PDB entry 8KAB | electron microscopy, 3.30 A resolution | chains A and M of the 35 polymer chains in the assembly

# Chain A
Molecule: 23S rRNA
Organism: Mycolicibacterium smegmatis MC2 155
Sequence (3120 nucleotides; each row starts with the number of its first residue):
     1 UAAGUGUUUAAGGGCGCAUGGUGGAUGCCUUGGCACUGGGAGCCGAUGAA
    51 GGACGUAGGAGGCUGCGAUAAGCCUCGGGGAGCUGUCAACCGAGCGUUGA
   101 UCCGAGGAUGUCCGAAUGGGGAAACCCGGCACGAGUGAUGUCGUGUCACC
   151 AGGCGCUGAAUAUAUAGGCGUCUGGGGGGAACGCGGGGAAGUGAAACAUC
   201 UCAGUACCCGUAGGAAGAGAAAACAAAAUGUGAUUCCGUGAGUAGUGGCG
   251 AGCGAAAGCGGAGGAUGGCUAAACCGUAUGCAUGUGAUACCGGGUAGGGG
   301 UUGUGUGUGCGGGGUUGUGGGACCUAUCUUUCCGGCUCUACCUGGCUGGA
   351 GGGCAGUGAGAAAAUGUUGUGGUUAGCGGAAAUGGCUUGGGAUGGCCUGC
   401 CGUAGACGGUGAGAGCCCGGUACGUGAAAACCCGACGUCUGUCUUGAUGG
   451 UGUUCCCGAGUAGCAGCGGGCCCGUGGAAUCUGCUGUGAAUCUGCCGGGA
   501 CCACCCGGUAAGCCUGAAUACUUCCCAGUGACCGAUAGCGGAUUAGUACC
   551 GUGAGGGAAUGGUGAAAAGUACCCCGGGAGGGGAGUGAAAGAGUACCUGA
   601 AACCGUGCGCUUACAAUCCGUCAGAGCCCUCGACGUGUCGUGGGGUGAUG
   651 GCGUGCCUUUUGAAGAAUGAGCCUGCGAGUCAGGGACAUGUCGCGAGGUU
   701 AACCCGGGUGGGGUAGCCGCAGCGAAAGCGAGUCUGAAUAGGGCGUAUCC
   751 ACACAAGAGUGUGUGGUGUAGUGGUGUGUUCUGGACCCGAAGCGGAGUGA
   801 UCUACCCAUGGCCAGGGUGAAGCGCGGGUAAGACCGCGUGGAGGCCCGAA
   851 CCCACUUAGGUUGAAGACUGAGGGGAUGAGCUGUGGGUAGGGGUGAAAGG
   901 CCAAUCAAACUCCGUGAUAGCUGGUUCUCCCCGAAAUGCAUUUAGGUGCA
   951 GCGUCGCAUGUUUCUUGCCGGAGGUAGAGCUACUGGAUGGCCGAUGGGCC
  1001 CCACAGGGUUACUGACGUCAGCCAAACUCCGAAUGCCGGUAAGUCCAAGA
  1051 GUGCGGCAGUGAGACGGCGGGGGAUAAGCUCCGUGCGUCGAGAGGGAAAC
  1101 AGCCCAGAUCGCCGGCUAAGGCCCCUAAGCGUGUGCUAAGUGGAAAAGGA
  1151 UGUGCAGUCGCGAAGACAACCAGGAGGUUGGCUUAGAAGCAGCCACCCUU
  1201 GAAAGAGUGCGUAAUAGCUCACUGGUCAAGUGAUUGUGCGCCGAUAAUGU
  1251 AGCGGGGCUCAAGCACACCGCCGAAGCCGCGGCAGCCAACGUGUUGGCUG
  1301 GGUAGGGGAGCGUCCUGCAUCCGGUGAAGCCGCCGAGUGAUCGAGUGGUG
  1351 GAGGGUGUGGGAGUGAGAAUGCAGGCAUGAGUAGCGAUUAGGCAAGUGAG
  1401 AACCUUGCCCGCCGAAAGACCAAGGGUUCCUGGGCCAGGCCAGUCCGCCC
  1451 AGGGUGAGUCGGGACCUAAGGCGAGGCCGACAGGCGUAGUCGAUGGACAA
  1501 CGGGUUGAUAUUCCCGUACCCGUGUAUGUGCGUCCAUGAUGAAUCAGCGG
  1551 UACUAACCAUCCAAAACCACCGUGACCGCACCUUUCGGGGUGUGGCGUUG
  1601 GUGGGGCUGCAUGGGACCUUCGUUGGUAGUAGUCAAGCGAUGGGGUGACG
  1651 CAGGAAGGUAGCCGUACCGGUCAGUGGUAAUACCGGGGUAAGCCUGUAGG
  1701 GAGUCAGAUAGGUAAAUCCGUCUGGCAUAUAUCCUGAGAGGUGAUGCAUA
  1751 GCCGAGUGAGGCGAAUUCGGUGAUCCUAUGCUGCCGAGAAAAGCCUCUAG
  1801 CGAGGACAUACACGGCCCGUACCCCAAACCAACACAGGUGGUCAGGUAGA
  1851 GAAUACUAAGGCGUACGAGUGAACUAUGGUUAAGGAACUCGGCAAAAUGC
  1901 CCCCGUAACUUCGGGAGAAGGGGGACCCACAUGGCGUGUAAGCCUUUACG
  1951 GCCCAAGCGUGAGUGGGUGGCACAAACCAGUGAGAAGCGACUGUUUACUA
  2001 AAAACACAGGUCCGUGCGAAGUCGCAAGACGAUGUAUACGGACUGACGCC
  2051 UGCCCGGUGCUGGAAGGUUAAGAGGACCCGUUAACUCCCUUUGGGGGUGA
  2101 AGCGGAGAAUUUAAGCCCCAGUAAACGGCGGUGGUAACUAUAACCAUCCU
  2151 AAGGUAGCGAAAUUCCUUGUCGGGUAAGUUCCGACCUGCACGAAUGGCGU
  2201 AACGACUUCUCAACUGUCUCAACCAUAGACUCGGCGAAAUUGCACUACGA
  2251 GUAAAGAUGCUCGUUACGCGCGGCAGGACGAAAAGACCCCGGGACCUUCA
  2301 CUACAACUUGGUAUUGGUGCUCGAUACGGUUUGUGUAGGAUAGGUGGGAG
  2351 ACUGUGAAGCUCACACGCCAGUGUGGGUGGAGUCGUUGUUGAAAUACCAC
  2401 UCUGAUCGUAUUGGGCCUCUAACCUCGGACCGUAUAUCCGGUUCAGGGAC
  2451 AGUGCCUGGUGGGUAGUUUAACUGGGGCGGUUGCCUCCUAAAAUGUAACG
  2501 GAGGCGCCCAAAGGUUCCCUCAACCUGGACGGCAAUCAGGUGUUGAGUGU
  2551 AAGUGCACAAGGGAGCUUGACUGCGAGACGGACAUGUCGAGCAGGGACGA
  2601 AAGUCGGGACUAGUGAUCCGGCACCUCUGAGUGGAAGGGGUGUCGCUCAA
  2651 CGGAUAAAAGGUACCCCGGGGAUAACAGGCUGAUCUUCCCCAAGAGUCCA
  2701 UAUCGACGGGAUGGUUUGGCACCUCGAUGUCGGCUCGUCGCAUCCUGGGG
  2751 CUGGAGCAGGUCCCAAGGGUUGGGCUGUUCGCCCAUUAAAGCGGCACGCG
  2801 AGCUGGGUUUAGAACGUCGUGAGACAGUUCGGUCUCUAUCCGCCGCGCGC
  2851 GUCAGAAGCUUGAGGAAACCUGUCCCUAGUACGAGAGGACCGGGACGGAC
  2901 GAACCUCUGGUAUACCAGUUGUCCCACCAGGGGCACGGCUGGAUAGCCAC
  2951 GUUCGGACAGGAUAACCGCUGAAAGCAUCUAAGCGGGAAACCUCUUCCAA
  3001 GACCAGGCUUCUCACCCUCUAGGAGGGAUAAGGCCCCCCGCAGACCACGG
  3051 GAUUGAUAGACCAGACCUGGAAGCCUAGUAAUAGGUGCAGGGAACUGGCA
  3101 CUAACCGGCCGAAAACUUAC
Unresolved in the structure: 1, 2137-2144

# Chain M
Molecule: 50S ribosomal protein L15
Organism: Mycolicibacterium smegmatis MC2 155
UniProtKB: A0QSG8 (A0QSG8_MYCS2); residue numbers follow UniProt; this construct covers 1-147
Chain sequence (147 residues; row label = number of the first residue in the row):
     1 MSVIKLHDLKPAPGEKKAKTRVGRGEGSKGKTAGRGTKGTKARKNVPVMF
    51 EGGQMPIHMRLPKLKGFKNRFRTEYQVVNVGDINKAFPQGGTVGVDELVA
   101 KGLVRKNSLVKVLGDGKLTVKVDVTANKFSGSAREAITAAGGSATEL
Unresolved in the structure: 1-2

# How chain A and chain M interact
Residue-residue contacts - 147 pairs, chain A then chain M:
  A195(A) with Phe-50(M), base contact
  G245(A) with Lys-68(M), phosphate contact
  U658(A) with Lys-31(M), salt bridge to the phosphate
  U659(A) with Lys-31(M), salt bridge to the phosphate; Lys-38(M), hydrogen bond to the phosphate
  U660(A) with Lys-38(M), salt bridge to the phosphate
  G679(A) with Val-22(M), sugar contact; Arg-24(M), salt bridge to the phosphate; Ala-33(M), base contact; Arg-35(M), hydrogen bond to the base
  G690(A) with Gly-14(M), hydrogen bond to the sugar; Glu-15(M), hydrogen bond to the base
  U691(A) with Ala-12(M), phosphate contact; Pro-13(M), sugar contact; Glu-15(M), hydrogen bond to the sugar
  A715(A) with Lys-106(M), phosphate contact
  G716(A) with Lys-106(M), salt bridge to the phosphate
  C718(A) with Arg-105(M), base contact
  G719(A) with Arg-105(M), hydrogen bond to the base
  C720(A) with Gln-76(M), base contact; Leu-103(M), base contact; Arg-105(M), base contact
  A721(A) with Val-77(M), base contact; Asn-79(M), hydrogen bond to the base; Leu-113(M), base contact; Asp-115(M), base contact
  G724(A) with Arg-72(M), hydrogen bond to the base
  A725(A) with Lys-65(M), salt bridge to the phosphate; Gly-66(M), sugar contact; Phe-67(M), hydrogen bond to the sugar
  A726(A) with Phe-67(M), sugar contact; Lys-68(M), sugar contact; Asn-69(M), sugar contact; Arg-72(M), salt bridge to the phosphate
  A727(A) with Arg-72(M), salt bridge to the phosphate
  G728(A) with Arg-72(M), base contact
  C729(A) with Lys-111(M), base contact
  G730(A) with Val-77(M), base contact; Lys-111(M), salt bridge to the phosphate; Leu-113(M), base contact; Ser-130(M), phosphate contact; Gly-131(M), hydrogen bond to the phosphate
  A731(A) with Leu-113(M), phosphate contact; Gly-114(M), hydrogen bond to the phosphate; Asp-115(M), base contact; Ser-130(M), hydrogen bond to the phosphate; Ser-132(M), hydrogen bond to the phosphate
  G776(A) with Glu-15(M), sugar contact; Lys-16(M), sugar contact; Lys-17(M), hydrogen bond to the sugar
  U777(A) with Lys-17(M), hydrogen bond to the sugar; Lys-19(M), salt bridge to the phosphate
  G778(A) with Lys-19(M), salt bridge to the phosphate; Thr-20(M), hydrogen bond to the phosphate
  U780(A) with Asn-45(M), phosphate contact
  C781(A) with Asn-45(M), phosphate contact; Val-46(M), phosphate contact
  C786(A) with Arg-35(M), base contact; Ala-42(M), hydrogen bond to the base
  A919(A) with Lys-44(M), phosphate contact
  G920(A) with Thr-40(M), hydrogen bond to the sugar; Lys-44(M), salt bridge to the phosphate
  C921(A) with Gly-39(M), phosphate contact; Arg-43(M), base contact
  U922(A) with Lys-38(M), salt bridge to the phosphate; Arg-43(M), hydrogen bond to the base
  G923(A) with Arg-43(M), hydrogen bond to the base
  U925(A) with Gly-23(M), hydrogen bond to the sugar; Lys-31(M), hydrogen bond to the base; Thr-32(M), base contact
  U926(A) with Gly-23(M), phosphate contact; Arg-24(M), hydrogen bond to the base; Gly-25(M), hydrogen bond to the phosphate; Gly-30(M), phosphate contact; Lys-31(M), hydrogen bond to the phosphate
  C927(A) with Arg-24(M), sugar contact; Gly-25(M), phosphate contact
  U928(A) with Gly-25(M), phosphate contact; Glu-26(M), phosphate contact; Gly-27(M), hydrogen bond to the phosphate; Ser-28(M), hydrogen bond to the base
  C929(A) with Gly-27(M), hydrogen bond to the base
  A940(A) with Gln-54(M), hydrogen bond to the sugar
  U941(A) with Gly-52(M), hydrogen bond to the sugar; Gly-53(M), sugar contact; Gln-54(M), sugar contact
  G946(A) with Thr-40(M), hydrogen bond to the sugar; Gly-52(M), hydrogen bond to the base
  U947(A) with Thr-40(M), phosphate contact; Lys-41(M), phosphate contact; Phe-50(M), sugar contact; Glu-51(M), base contact; Gly-52(M), base contact
  G948(A) with Lys-41(M), salt bridge to the phosphate; Phe-50(M), sugar contact; Glu-51(M), sugar contact
  G1059(A) with Gly-34(M), sugar contact; Gly-36(M), phosphate contact
  U1060(A) with Thr-37(M), hydrogen bond to the phosphate
  G1305(A) with Thr-32(M), phosphate contact; Gly-34(M), phosphate contact; Arg-35(M), hydrogen bond to the phosphate; Gly-36(M), hydrogen bond to the phosphate
  G1306(A) with Lys-29(M), phosphate contact
  G1307(A) with Lys-29(M), salt bridge to the phosphate
  G1308(A) with Lys-17(M), salt bridge to the phosphate
  G1317(A) with Leu-6(M), hydrogen bond to the base; His-7(M), base contact
  C1318(A) with His-7(M), hydrogen bond to the sugar
  A1319(A) with His-7(M), sugar contact
  G1357(A) with His-7(M), base contact
  U1358(A) with Lys-10(M), hydrogen bond to the phosphate
  G1359(A) with Lys-10(M), salt bridge to the phosphate
  G1360(A) with Lys-16(M), phosphate contact
  U1364(A) with Arg-21(M), hydrogen bond to the base
  G1365(A) with Arg-21(M), salt bridge to the phosphate; Arg-24(M), salt bridge to the phosphate
  A2582(A) with Gln-54(M), base contact
  C2583(A) with Ile-57(M), sugar contact
  A2584(A) with Arg-60(M), sugar contact
  A2616(A) with Arg-60(M), hydrogen bond to the sugar
  U2617(A) with Met-59(M), hydrogen bond to the sugar; Arg-60(M), sugar contact; Leu-61(M), sugar contact; Pro-62(M), phosphate contact; Lys-63(M), phosphate contact
  C2618(A) with Pro-62(M), phosphate contact; Lys-63(M), hydrogen bond to the phosphate
  C2627(A) with Phe-67(M), base contact
  U2628(A) with Phe-67(M), sugar contact; Asn-69(M), hydrogen bond to the sugar
  G2629(A) with Phe-71(M), sugar contact
  A2630(A) with Arg-70(M), hydrogen bond to the base; Phe-71(M), sugar contact
  G2638(A) with Phe-67(M), base contact
  G2639(A) with Gly-66(M), hydrogen bond to the phosphate; Phe-67(M), sugar contact
  G2640(A) with Lys-65(M), hydrogen bond to the phosphate; Gly-66(M), hydrogen bond to the phosphate
  U2641(A) with Lys-65(M), salt bridge to the phosphate
  G2652(A) with Gln-54(M), base contact; Met-55(M), hydrogen bond to the sugar; Arg-60(M), hydrogen bond to the sugar
  G2653(A) with Met-55(M), base contact; Arg-60(M), hydrogen bond to the base
  A2654(A) with Met-55(M), phosphate contact
  A2672(A) with Lys-38(M), base contact
Also at the interface, not in a pair above, chain A (89 interface residues in all): G250, A251, G252, C692, G697, U714, U746, G765, U775, C787, U943, A1058, A1304
Also at the interface, not in a pair above, chain M (82 interface residues in all): Leu-9, Pro-11, Ala-18, Val-48, Met-49, His-58, Leu-64, Lys-101, Gly-102, Lys-117, Lys-128, Phe-129

# Overview
89 residues of chain A face 82 of chain M across their interface, with 50 hydrogen bonds and 20 salt bridges.
Polar pairs include G679(A)/Arg-35(M), G690(A)/Glu-15(M) and G719(A)/Arg-105(M).
Here chain A is 23S rRNA and chain M is 50S ribosomal protein L15, both from Mycolicibacterium smegmatis MC2
155. Entry 8KAB (Mycobacterium smegmatis 50S ribosomal subunit-HflX complex) was determined by electron
microscopy together with 8XZ3 from the same study.
